7QS9 - chains A and C; structure by X-ray diffraction, 1.80 A resolution.

# Chain A
Protein: Protein scribble homolog
Organism: Homo sapiens
UniProtKB: Q14160 (SCRIB_HUMAN); residue numbers follow UniProt; this construct covers 700-816
Sequence (122 residues; numbered 695 to 816; the number before each row is that of its first residue):
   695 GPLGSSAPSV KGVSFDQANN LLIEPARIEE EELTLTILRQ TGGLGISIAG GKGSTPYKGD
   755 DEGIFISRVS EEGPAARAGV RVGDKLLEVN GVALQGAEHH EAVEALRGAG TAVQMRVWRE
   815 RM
Unresolved in the structure: 695-722, 815-816
Sequence notes: expression tag (695-699)
Curated features (UniProtKB/Swiss-Prot):
  - modified residue (Phosphoserine): Ser708, Ser764
  - mutagenesis: Leu738 to Gly739 (Alters interaction with LPP), Leu738 (L738R: Loss of anti-proliferative activity)

# Chain C
Protein: RNA-directed RNA polymerase NS5
Notes: EC 2.1.1.56, 2.1.1.57, 2.7.7.48
UniProtKB: Q01299 (POLG_TBEVH); residues 307-314 here correspond to UniProt positions 2730-2737 (UniProt number = residue number + 2423)
Sequence (8 residues; each row starts with the number of its first residue):
   307 EMYYSTAV
Unresolved in the structure: 307-309
Curated features (UniProtKB/Swiss-Prot):
  - region: Glu307 to Ser311 (Interaction with host SCRIB)
  - active site: Glu307 (For 2'-O-MTase activity)
  - binding site (S-adenosyl-L-methionine): Tyr309
  - site: Glu307 (Essential for 2'-O-methyltransferase activity)

# Chain A / chain C interface
Residue-residue contacts - 21 pairs, chain A then chain C:
  Gly737(A) - Val314(C)
  Leu738(A) - Val314(C)  hydrogen bond (backbone-backbone)
  Gly739(A) - Val314(C)  hydrogen bond (backbone-backbone)
  Ile740(A) - Ala313(C)
  Ile740(A) - Val314(C)  hydrogen bond (backbone-backbone)
  Ser741(A) - Thr312(C)
  Ser741(A) - Ala313(C)
  Ile742(A) - Tyr310(C)
  Ile742(A) - Ser311(C)
  Ile742(A) - Thr312(C)  hydrogen bond (backbone-backbone)
  Ala743(A) - Tyr310(C)
  Ala743(A) - Ser311(C)
  Gly744(A) - Tyr310(C)
  Ser748(A) - Tyr310(C)
  Ser761(A) - Ser311(C)  hydrogen bond
  His793(A) - Tyr310(C)
  His793(A) - Thr312(C)  hydrogen bond
  Val797(A) - Thr312(C)
  Leu800(A) - Val314(C)  hydrophobic
  Arg801(A) - Thr312(C)
  Arg801(A) - Ala313(C)
Also at the interface, not in a pair above, chain A (17 interface residues in all): Arg733, Thr749, Arg762

# Overview
17 residues of chain A face 5 of chain C across their interface, with 6 hydrogen bonds. Among the polar pairs
are Gly739(A)-Val314(C), Ser761(A)-Ser311(C) and His793(A)-Thr312(C). UniProt lists 2 mutagenesis sites on
chain A; active-site residue Glu307(C) and S-adenosyl-L-methionine-binding residue Tyr309(C) on chain C.
Chain A is Protein scribble homolog (Homo sapiens) and chain C is RNA-directed RNA polymerase NS5; the
structure, Structural basis on the interaction of Scribble PDZ domains with the Tick Born encephalitis virus
(TBEV) ..., was determined by X-ray diffraction (same publication as 7QSA and 7QSB).
